PDB entry 7TC7 | electron microscopy, 2.90 A resolution | chains E and H of the 6 polymer chains in the assembly

# Chain E
Protein: Methane monooxygenase component A alpha chain
Source organism: Methylococcus capsulatus
Notes: EC 1.14.13.25
Reference sequence: P22869 (MEMA_METCA); residues 1-527 here = UniProt positions 1-527
Chain sequence (527 residues; numbered 1 to 527; the number before each row is that of its first residue):
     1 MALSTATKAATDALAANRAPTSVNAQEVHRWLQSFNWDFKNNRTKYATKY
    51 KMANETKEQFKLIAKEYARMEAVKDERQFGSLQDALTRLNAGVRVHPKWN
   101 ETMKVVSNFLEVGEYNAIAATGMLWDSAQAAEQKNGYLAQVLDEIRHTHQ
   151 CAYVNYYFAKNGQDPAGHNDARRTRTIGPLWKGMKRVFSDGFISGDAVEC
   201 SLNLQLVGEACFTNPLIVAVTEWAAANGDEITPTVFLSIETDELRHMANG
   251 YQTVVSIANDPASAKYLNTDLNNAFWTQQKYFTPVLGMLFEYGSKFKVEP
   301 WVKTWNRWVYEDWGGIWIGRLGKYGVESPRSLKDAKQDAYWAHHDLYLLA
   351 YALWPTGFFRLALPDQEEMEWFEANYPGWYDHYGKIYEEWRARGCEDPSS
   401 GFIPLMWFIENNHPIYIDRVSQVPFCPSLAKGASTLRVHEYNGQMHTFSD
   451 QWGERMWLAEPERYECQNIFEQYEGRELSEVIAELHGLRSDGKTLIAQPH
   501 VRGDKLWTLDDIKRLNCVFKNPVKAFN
Not modelled in the structure: 1-15, 527
Bound ions: Fe ion site 1: Glu114, Glu144, His147; Fe ion site 2: Glu144, Glu209, His246
UniProt features mapped onto this chain:
  - active site: Cys151
  - binding site (Fe cation): Glu114, Glu144, His147, Glu209, Glu243, His246

# Chain H
Protein: Methane monooxygenase component A gamma chain
Source organism: Methylococcus capsulatus
Notes: EC 1.14.13.25
Reference sequence: P11987 (MEMG_METCA); residues 1-170 here = UniProt positions 1-170
Chain sequence (170 residues; numbered 1 to 170; the number before each row is that of its first residue):
     1 MAKLGIHSNDTRDAWVNKIAQLNTLEKAAEMLKQFRMDHTTPFRNSYELD
    51 NDYLWIEAKLEEKVAVLKARAFNEVDFRHKTAFGEDAKSVLDGTVAKMNA
   101 AKDKWEAEKIHIGFRQAYKPPIMPVNYFLDGERQLGTRLMELRNLNYYDT
   151 PLEELRKQRGVRVVHLQSPH
Not modelled in the structure: 1-3, 166-170

# Chain E / chain H interface
Contacting residue pairs - 86 pairs, chain E then chain H:
  Thr44(E) with Arg133(H)
  Lys45(E) with Arg133(H)
  Tyr46(E) with Arg133(H)
  Ala47(E) with Arg133(H); Gly136(H); Thr137(H); Met140(H), hydrophobic
  Thr48(E) with Thr137(H), hydrogen bond (backbone-side chain); Met140(H)
  Lys49(E) with Met140(H); Glu141(H); Asn144(H), hydrogen bond
  Asp196(E) with Met140(H)
  Tyr266(E) with Glu141(H), hydrogen bond (side chain-backbone); Asn144(H); Leu145(H)
  Thr269(E) with Tyr147(H); Tyr148(H)
  Asn272(E) with Tyr148(H), hydrogen bond
  Asn273(E) with Tyr147(H); Tyr148(H), hydrogen bond
  Arg330(E) with Tyr148(H)
  Leu436(E) with His165(H), hydrogen bond (backbone-side chain)
  Val438(E) with Val163(H); Val164(H), hydrogen bond (backbone-backbone); His165(H), hydrogen bond (backbone-backbone)
  His439(E) with Arg156(H); Val161(H); Arg162(H); Val163(H)
  Glu440(E) with Val161(H); Arg162(H), salt bridge
  Tyr441(E) with Phe43(H); Arg159(H); Val161(H), hydrophobic
  Asn442(E) with Pro42(H), hydrogen bond (side chain-backbone); Phe43(H); Arg44(H), hydrogen bond (side chain-backbone); Tyr47(H)
  Gln444(E) with Tyr47(H); Asp50(H)
  Met445(E) with Arg162(H)
  Gln451(E) with Leu152(H)
  Trp452(E) with Tyr148(H), hydrophobic
  Glu454(E) with Leu152(H); Arg156(H), salt bridge
  Arg455(E) with Tyr147(H), hydrogen bond (side chain-backbone); Tyr148(H); Thr150(H), hydrogen bond (side chain-backbone); Leu152(H); Leu155(H)
  Met456(E) with Tyr147(H)
  Trp457(E) with Val161(H), hydrophobic
  Leu458(E) with Leu152(H), hydrophobic; Leu155(H), hydrophobic; Arg156(H); Arg159(H), hydrogen bond (backbone-side chain); Val161(H), hydrophobic
  Ala459(E) with Arg143(H), hydrogen bond (backbone-side chain); Tyr147(H); Arg159(H)
  Glu460(E) with Arg143(H); Tyr147(H)
  Pro461(E) with Pro42(H); Arg159(H)
  Glu462(E) with Pro42(H); Ile112(H); Arg143(H), salt bridge
  Glu465(E) with Thr41(H); Pro42(H); Arg44(H), salt bridge
  Gln467(E) with Asp50(H), hydrogen bond (side chain-backbone); Tyr53(H)
  Glu471(E) with Asn51(H), hydrogen bond (backbone-side chain)
  Gln472(E) with Ile6(H); Asn51(H)
  Tyr473(E) with Ile6(H), hydrophobic
  Arg476(E) with Leu4(H), hydrogen bond (side chain-backbone); Gly5(H); Ile6(H)
  Glu484(E) with Gly5(H); Ile6(H), hydrogen bond (side chain-backbone); His7(H)
  Leu485(E) with His7(H)
  Phe526(E) with Val164(H), hydrophobic; His165(H)
Interface residues without a listed pair, chain E (45 interface residues in all): Arg43, Lys265, Arg437, Gly443, Val481
Interface residues without a listed pair, chain H (38 interface residues in all): Glu108, Asp130, Glu132, Pro151, Gly160

# Overview
45 residues of chain E and 38 residues of chain H are in contact; the contacts include 18 hydrogen bonds and 4
salt bridges. Among the polar pairs are Glu440(E)-Arg162(H), Glu454(E)-Arg156(H) and Glu462(E)-Arg143(H).
Chain E is Methane monooxygenase component A alpha chain and chain H is Methane monooxygenase component A
gamma chain, both from Methylococcus capsulatus; the structure, Cryo-EM structure of methane monooxygenase
hydroxylase (by quantifoil), was determined by electron microscopy together with 7TC8 from the same study.
